Entry 4U2G (X-ray diffraction, 1.80 A resolution); this record covers chain A.

[Chain A]
Name: Carboxymethylenebutenolidase
Source organism: Pseudomonas knackmussii
Notes: EC 3.1.1.45
Reference sequence: P0A115 (CLCD_PSESB); residues 1-236 here = UniProt positions 1-236
Amino-acid sequence (237 residues; each row starts with the number of its first residue):
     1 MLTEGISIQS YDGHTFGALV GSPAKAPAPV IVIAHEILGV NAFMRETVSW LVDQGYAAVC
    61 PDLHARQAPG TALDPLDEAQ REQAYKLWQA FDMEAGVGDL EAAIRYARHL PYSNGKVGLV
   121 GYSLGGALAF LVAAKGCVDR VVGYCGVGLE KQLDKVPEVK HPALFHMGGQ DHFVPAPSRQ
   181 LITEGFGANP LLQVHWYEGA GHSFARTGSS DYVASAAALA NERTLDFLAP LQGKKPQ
Not modelled in the structure: 234-237
Construct notes: engineered mutation His35 (Gln in P0A115), Leu38 (Phe in P0A115), His64 (Tyr in P0A115), Leu76 (Gln in P0A115), Leu110 (Gln in P0A115), Ser123 (Cys in P0A115), Cys137 (Tyr in P0A115), Val141 (Ala in P0A115), Cys145 (Tyr in P0A115), Asp154 (Lys in P0A115), Gly199 (Glu in P0A115), Gly208 (Ser in P0A115), Asp211 (Gly in P0A115), Gly233 (Ser in P0A115); conflict Ala79 (Arg in P0A115), Thr224 (Arg in P0A115); insertion (237)
UniProt features mapped onto this chain:
  - active site: Asp171, His202

[In short]
From UniProt: active-site residues Asp171 and His202.
Chain A is Carboxymethylenebutenolidase (Pseudomonas knackmussii); the structure, Crystal structure of
dienelactone hydrolase B-4 variant (Q35H, F38L, Y64H, Q76L, Q110L, C123S, Y137C, A141V, Y145C ..., was
determined by X-ray diffraction, deposited together with 4U2B, 4U2C, 4U2D, 4U2E and 4U2F.
